PDB entry 9K9V | electron microscopy, 3.00 A resolution | chains B and C of the 5 polymer chains in the assembly

Chain B:
Protein: Uracil-DNA glycosylase
Source organism: Monkeypox virus
UniProtKB: Q5IXS4 (Q5IXS4_MONPV); residues 1-218 here = UniProt positions 1-218
Amino-acid sequence (218 residues; row label = number of the first residue in the row):
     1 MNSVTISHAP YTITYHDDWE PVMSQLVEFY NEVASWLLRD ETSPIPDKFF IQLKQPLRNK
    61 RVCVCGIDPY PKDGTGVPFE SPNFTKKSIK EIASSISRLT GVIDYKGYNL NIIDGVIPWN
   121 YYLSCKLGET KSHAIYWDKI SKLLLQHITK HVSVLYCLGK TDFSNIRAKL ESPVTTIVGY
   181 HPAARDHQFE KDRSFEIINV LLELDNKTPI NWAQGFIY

Chain C:
Protein: DNA polymerase processivity factor
Source organism: Monkeypox virus
UniProtKB: Q5IXP2 (Q5IXP2_MONPV); numbering as in UniProt (aligned over 1-426)
Amino-acid sequence (426 residues; row label = number of the first residue in the row):
     1 MTSSADLTNL KELLSLYKSL RFSDSVAIEK YNSLVEWGTS TYWKIGVQKV TNVETSISDY
    61 YDEVKNKPFN IDPGYYIFLP VYFGSVFIYS KGKNMVELGS GNSFQIPDEI RSACNKVLDS
   121 DNGIDFLRFV LLNNRWIMED AISKYQSPVN IFKLASEYGL NIPNYLEIEI EEDTLFDDEL
   181 YSIMERSFDD TFPKISISYI KLGELKRQVV DFFKFSFMYI ESIKVDRIGD NIFIPSVITK
   241 SGKKILVKDV DHLIRSKVRE HTFVKVKKKN TFSILYDYDG NGTETRGEVI KRIIDTIGRD
   301 YYVNGKYFSK VGIAGLKQLT NKLDINECAT VDELVDEINK SGTVKRKIKN QSVFDLSREC
   361 LGYPEADFIT LVNNMRFKIE NCKVVNFNIE NTNCLNNPSI ETIYGNFNQF VSIFNTVTDV
   421 KKRLFE
Unresolved in the structure: 48-56, 426

Interface between chain B and chain C:
Residue-residue contacts (25):
  Arg167(B) - Thr41(C)  hydrogen bond (side chain-backbone)
  Arg167(B) - Tyr42(C)
  Arg167(B) - Trp43(C)
  Leu170(B) - Trp43(C)
  Ser172(B) - Trp43(C)
  Pro173(B) - Trp43(C)
  Pro173(B) - Lys44(C)  hydrogen bond (backbone-side chain)
  Val174(B) - Trp43(C)
  Val174(B) - Lys44(C)
  Thr175(B) - Tyr42(C)
  Thr175(B) - Lys44(C)
  Thr175(B) - Ile45(C)
  Thr176(B) - Tyr42(C)
  Ile177(B) - Tyr42(C)  hydrophobic
  Tyr180(B) - Thr2(C)
  Lys191(B) - Thr2(C)
  Arg193(B) - Thr2(C)
  Arg193(B) - Ser4(C)  hydrogen bond
  Ile197(B) - Leu10(C)  hydrophobic
  Ile197(B) - Tyr42(C)
  Val200(B) - Leu10(C)  hydrophobic
  Leu201(B) - Leu10(C)  hydrophobic
  Leu204(B) - Gly46(C)
  Leu204(B) - Val47(C)  hydrophobic
  Asp205(B) - Gly46(C)
Also at the interface, not in a pair above, chain B (21 interface residues in all): Lys160, Glu171, Val178, Glu196, Glu203
Also at the interface, not in a pair above, chain C (14 interface residues in all): Met1, Leu7, Leu14, Ser40

Summary:
Chain B and chain C form an interface of 21 and 14 residues respectively, with 3 hydrogen bonds. Polar
contacts include Arg167(B)-Thr41(C), Pro173(B)-Lys44(C) and Arg193(B)-Ser4(C).
Chain B is Uracil-DNA glycosylase and chain C is DNA polymerase processivity factor, both from Monkeypox
virus; the structure, MPXV DNA polymerase complex in editing state 2, was determined by electron microscopy
(same publication as 9K9R, 9K9S, 9K9T and 9K9U).
